6H1L - chain A; structure by X-ray diffraction, 1.97 A resolution.

Chain A:
Molecule: Bifunctional cytochrome P450/NADPH--P450 reductase
From: Bacillus megaterium
Notes: EC 1.14.14.1, 1.6.2.4
Reference sequence: F2Q7T0 (F2Q7T0_BACME); residues 1-457 here correspond to UniProt positions 2-458 (UniProt number = residue number + 1)
Amino-acid sequence (457 residues; numbered 1 to 457; the number before each row is that of its first residue):
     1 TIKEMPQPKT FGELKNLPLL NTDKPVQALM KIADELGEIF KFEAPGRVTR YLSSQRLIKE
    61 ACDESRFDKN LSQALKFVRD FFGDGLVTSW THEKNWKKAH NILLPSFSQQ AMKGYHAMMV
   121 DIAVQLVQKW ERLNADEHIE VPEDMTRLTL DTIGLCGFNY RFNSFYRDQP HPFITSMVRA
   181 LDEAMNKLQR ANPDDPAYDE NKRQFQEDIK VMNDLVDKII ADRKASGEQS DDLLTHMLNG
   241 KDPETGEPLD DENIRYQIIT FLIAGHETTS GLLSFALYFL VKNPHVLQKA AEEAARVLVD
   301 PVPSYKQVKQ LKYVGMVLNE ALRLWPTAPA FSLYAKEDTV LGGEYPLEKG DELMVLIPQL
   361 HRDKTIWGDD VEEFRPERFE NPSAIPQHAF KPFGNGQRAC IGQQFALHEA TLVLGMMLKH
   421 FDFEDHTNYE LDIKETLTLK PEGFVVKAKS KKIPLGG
Not modelled in the structure: 1-2, 190-193
Differences from the reference sequence: conflict F82 (Ala83 in F2Q7T0), V87 (Phe88 in F2Q7T0)
Metal / ion sites: heme Fe: C400 (together with Tioconazole)
Small-molecule neighbours:
  - 1,4-diethylene dioxide (DIO): I366, W367, R378, A384, I385
  - Tioconazole (FJQ): A74, L75, V78, F82, V87, T88, T260, I263, A264, T268, A328, C400, L437
  - heme (HEM): K69, L75, L86, V87, W96, F107, I153, F261, A264, G265, T268, T269, L272, L322, T327, A328, F331, P392, F393, G394, R398, A399, C400, I401, G402, F405, A406
Reported in the primary citation:
  - binding site for Tioconazole: A264, T268, L437
  - conformationally variable residues (loop rearrangement): L437

In short:
Ligands of chain A: Tioconazole, heme and 1,4-diethylene dioxide. The paper reports a binding site for
Tioconazole at A264, T268 and L437; conformational variability at L437.
Chain A is Bifunctional cytochrome P450/NADPH--P450 reductase (Bacillus megaterium); the structure, Structure
of the BM3 heme domain in complex with tioconazole, was determined by X-ray diffraction together with 6H1O,
6H1S and 6H1T from the same study.
